Entry 9B9J (electron microscopy, 2.60 A resolution); this record covers chains A and B of the 4 polymer chains in the assembly.

Chain A:
Molecule: Integrin alpha-5 light chain
From: Homo sapiens
UniProt: P08648 (ITA5_HUMAN); residues -40 to 954 here correspond to UniProt positions 1-995 (UniProt number = residue number + 41)
Amino-acid sequence (995 residues; numbered -40 to 954; the number before each row is that of its first residue; numbers below 1 keep their minus sign (Met-40 is residue -40)):
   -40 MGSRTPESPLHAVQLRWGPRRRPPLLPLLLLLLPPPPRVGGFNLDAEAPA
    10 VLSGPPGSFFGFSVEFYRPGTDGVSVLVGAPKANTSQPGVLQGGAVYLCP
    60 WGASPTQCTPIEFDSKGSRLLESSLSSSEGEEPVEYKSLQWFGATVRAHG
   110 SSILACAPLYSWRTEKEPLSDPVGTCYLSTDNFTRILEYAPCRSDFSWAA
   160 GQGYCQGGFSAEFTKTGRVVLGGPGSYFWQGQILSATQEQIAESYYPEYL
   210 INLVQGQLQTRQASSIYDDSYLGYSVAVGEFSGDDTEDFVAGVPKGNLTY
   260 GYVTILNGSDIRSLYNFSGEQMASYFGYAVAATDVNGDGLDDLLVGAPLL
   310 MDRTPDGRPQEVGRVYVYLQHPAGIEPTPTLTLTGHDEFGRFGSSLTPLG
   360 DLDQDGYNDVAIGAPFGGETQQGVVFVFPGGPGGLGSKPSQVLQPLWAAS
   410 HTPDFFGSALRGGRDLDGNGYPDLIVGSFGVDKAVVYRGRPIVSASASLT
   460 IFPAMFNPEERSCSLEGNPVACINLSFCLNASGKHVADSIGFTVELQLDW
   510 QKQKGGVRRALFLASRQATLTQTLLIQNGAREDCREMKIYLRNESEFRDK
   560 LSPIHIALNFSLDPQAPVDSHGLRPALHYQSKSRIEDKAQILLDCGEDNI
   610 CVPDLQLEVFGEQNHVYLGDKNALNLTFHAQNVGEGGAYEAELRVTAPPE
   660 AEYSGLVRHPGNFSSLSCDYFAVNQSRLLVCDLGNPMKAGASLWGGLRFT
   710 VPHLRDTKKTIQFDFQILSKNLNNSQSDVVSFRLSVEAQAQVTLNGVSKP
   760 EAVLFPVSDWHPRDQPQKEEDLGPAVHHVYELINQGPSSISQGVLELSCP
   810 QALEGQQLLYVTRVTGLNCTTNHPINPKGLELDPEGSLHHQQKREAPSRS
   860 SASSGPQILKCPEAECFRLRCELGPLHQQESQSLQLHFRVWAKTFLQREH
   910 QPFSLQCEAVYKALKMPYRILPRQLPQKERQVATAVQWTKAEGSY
Unresolved in the structure: -40 to 0, 451-954
Disulfides: Cys58-Cys67, Cys115-Cys135, Cys151-Cys164
Covalent attachments: N-acetylglucosamine (NAG) linked to Asn43, Asn141, Asn256, Asn266; glycan linked to Asn275
Bound ions: Ca2+ site 1: Glu239, Asp243, Thr245, Asp247; Ca2+ site 2: Asp293, Asn295, Asp297, Leu299, Asp301; Ca2+ site 3: Asp360, Asp362, Asp364, Tyr366, Asp368; Ca2+ site 4: Asp424, Asp426, Tyr430, Asp432
From the paper describing this entry:
  - conformationally variable residues (loop rearrangement): Arg27 to Val33

Chain B:
Molecule: Integrin beta-1
From: Homo sapiens
UniProt: P05556 (ITB1_HUMAN); residues -19 to 708 here correspond to UniProt positions 1-728 (UniProt number = residue number + 20)
Amino-acid sequence (728 residues; each row starts with the number of its first residue; numbers below 1 keep their minus sign (Met-19 is residue -19)):
   -19 MNLQPIFWIGLISSVCCVFAQTDENRCLKANAKSCGECIQAGPNCGWCTN
    31 STFLQEGMPTSARCDDLEALKKKGCPPDDIENPRGSKDIKKNKNVTNRSK
    81 GTAEKLKPEDITQIQPQQLVLRLRSGEPQTFTLKFKRAEDYPIDLYYLMD
   131 LSYSMKDDLENVKSLGTDLMNEMRRITSDFRIGFGSFVEKTVMPYISTTP
   181 AKLRNPCTSEQNCTSPFSYKNVLSLTNKGEVFNELVGKQRISGNLDSPEG
   231 GFDAIMQVAVCGSLIGWRNVTRLLVFSTDAGFHFAGDGKLGGIVLPNDGQ
   281 CHLENNMYTMSHYYDYPSIAHLVQKLSENNIQTIFAVTEEFQPVYKELKN
   331 LIPKSAVGTLSANSSNVIQLIIDAYNSLSSEVILENGKLSEGVTISYKSY
   381 CKNGVNGTGENGRKCSNISIGDEVQFEISITSNKCPKKDSDSFKIRPLGF
   431 TEEVEVILQYICECECQSEGIPESPKCHEGNGTFECGACRCNEGRVGRHC
   481 ECSTDEVNSEDMDAYCRKENSSEICSNNGECVCGQCVCRKRDNTNEIYSG
   531 KFCECDNFNCDRSNGLICGGNGVCKCRVCECNPNYTGSACDCSLDTSTCE
   581 ASNGQICNGRGICECGVCKCTDPKFQGQTCEMCQTCLGVCAEHKECVQCR
   631 AFNKGEKKDTCTQECSYFNITKVESRDKLPQPVQPDPVSHCKEKDVDDCW
   681 FYFTYSVNGNNEVMVHVVENPECPTGPD
Unresolved in the structure: -19 to 63, 443-708
Disulfides: Cys187-Cys193, Cys241-Cys281, Cys381-Cys395, Cys415-Cys442
Covalent attachments: N-acetylglucosamine (NAG) linked to Asn192, Asn249, Asn343, Asn386, Asn397
Bound ions: Ca2+ site 1: Ser132, Glu229; Ca2+ site 2: Ser134, Asp137, Asp138, Ala342; Ca2+ site 3: Glu169, Asn224, Asp226, Pro228, Glu229

Interface between chain A and chain B:
Residue-residue contacts (60):
  Trp100(A) - Gly272(B)
  Leu118(A) - Leu270(B)
  Ser120(A) - Met173(B)  hydrogen bond
  Pro127(A) - Thr179(B)
  Leu128(A) - Thr179(B)
  Ser129(A) - Met173(B)
  Ser129(A) - Thr178(B)
  Ser129(A) - Thr179(B)
  Tyr163(A) - Pro174(B)
  Tyr163(A) - Ser177(B)
  Tyr163(A) - Leu225(B)
  Gln165(A) - Pro174(B)
  Gln165(A) - Leu270(B)  hydrogen bond (side chain-backbone)
  Phe168(A) - Lys269(B)
  Phe168(A) - Leu270(B)  hydrophobic
  Trp188(A) - Pro174(B)
  Trp188(A) - Leu225(B)  hydrophobic
  Trp188(A) - Asp226(B)
  Asp228(A) - Pro228(B)
  Tyr230(A) - His263(B)
  Tyr230(A) - Asp267(B)
  Tyr230(A) - Leu270(B)
  Tyr233(A) - Gly266(B)  hydrogen bond (side chain-backbone)
  Tyr233(A) - Lys269(B)
  Tyr233(A) - Leu270(B)  hydrophobic
  Lys254(A) - His263(B)
  Lys254(A) - Phe264(B)
  Lys254(A) - Asp267(B)  salt bridge
  Thr258(A) - Phe264(B)
  Tyr259(A) - Glu327(B)
  Met281(A) - Phe262(B)  hydrophobic
  Met281(A) - Val324(B)  hydrophobic
  Met281(A) - Glu327(B)
  Met281(A) - Leu328(B)
  Met281(A) - Leu331(B)
  Ala282(A) - Phe264(B)  hydrophobic
  Ala282(A) - Ile299(B)  hydrophobic
  Tyr284(A) - Phe264(B)  hydrophobic
  Tyr284(A) - Ala265(B)
  Tyr284(A) - Gly266(B)  hydrogen bond (side chain-backbone)
  Tyr284(A) - Asp267(B)  hydrogen bond
  Tyr287(A) - Lys269(B)
  Leu308(A) - Ala265(B)
  Met310(A) - Ala300(B)  hydrophobic
  Asp315(A) - Asn366(B)  hydrogen bond
  Asp315(A) - Gly367(B)
  Asp315(A) - Lys368(B)
  Asp315(A) - Leu369(B)
  Asp315(A) - Arg393(B)
  Arg317(A) - Lys368(B)
  Glu320(A) - Ser298(B)  hydrogen bond
  Glu320(A) - Ala300(B)
  Glu347(A) - Gln304(B)
  Phe348(A) - His301(B)
  Phe348(A) - Gln304(B)
  Arg350(A) - Ala265(B)
  Phe375(A) - Pro276(B)  hydrophobic
  Pro412(A) - Leu275(B)  hydrophobic
  Phe414(A) - Val274(B)
  Phe414(A) - Leu275(B)  hydrophobic
Interface residues without a listed pair, chain A (43 interface residues in all): Phe18, Phe21, Pro131, Trp157, Ala158, Pro183, Leu257, Gln280, Arg312, Gly316, Pro318, Phe438
Interface residues without a listed pair, chain B (40 interface residues in all): Ile176, Ser227, Gly271, Val303, Ile375, Glu390

In short:
The interface between chain A and chain B involves 43 residues on one side and 40 on the other, with 7
hydrogen bonds and 1 salt bridge. Among the polar pairs are Lys254(A)-Asp267(B), Ser120(A)-Met173(B) and
Gln165(A)-Leu270(B). Covalently linked N-acetylglucosamine: at Asn43(A), Asn141(A), Asn256(A) and Asn266(A).
From the paper: conformational variability at Arg27(A).
Chain A is Integrin alpha-5 light chain and chain B is Integrin beta-1, both from Homo sapiens; the structure,
Integrin alpha-5 beta-1 in complex with BIIG2 Fab, was determined by electron microscopy (same publication as
9B9K and 8R38).
